PDB entry 7YLF | X-ray diffraction, 1.90 A resolution | chain A

== Chain A ==
Name: Toll-like receptor 15
Organism: Gallus gallus
UniProt: E5L3Q3 (E5L3Q3_CHICK); numbering as in UniProt (aligned over 699-868)
Chain sequence (176 residues; each row starts with the number of its first residue):
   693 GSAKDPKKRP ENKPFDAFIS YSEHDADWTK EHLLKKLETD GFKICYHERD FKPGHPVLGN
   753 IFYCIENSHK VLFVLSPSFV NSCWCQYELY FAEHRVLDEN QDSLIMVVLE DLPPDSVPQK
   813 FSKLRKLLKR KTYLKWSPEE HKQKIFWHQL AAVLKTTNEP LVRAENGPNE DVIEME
Disordered / not traced: 693-703, 789-792, 851-868
Sequence notes: expression tag (693-698)
Modified residues: Cys777 (s,S-(2-hydroxyethyl)thiocysteine; CME)
Disulfides: Cys737-Cys756
Reported in the primary citation:
  - contacts within the chain: His747-Gly751 (hydrogen bond), Tyr779-Phe783, Tyr779-Glu780 (hydrogen bond)
  - self-association interface (contacts with another copy of this molecule); pairs are residue here / residue on that copy: His739-Tyr779, Ile753-Tyr779, Phe813-Ile753, Phe813-Phe754

== Summary ==
From the paper: a self-association interface involving His739, Ile753 and Tyr779 among others; contacts within
the chain involving Cys737, Cys756 and His747 among others.
Chain A is Toll-like receptor 15 (Gallus gallus); the structure, Crystal structure of the chicken Toll-like
receptor 15 TIR domain (2-mercaptoethanol adduct), was determined by X-ray diffraction together with 7YLG from
the same study.
